6X40 - chains B and C of the 9 polymer chains in the assembly; structure by electron microscopy, 2.86 A resolution.

# Chain B
Name: Gamma-aminobutyric acid receptor subunit alpha-1
Source organism: Homo sapiens
Reference sequence: P14867 (GBRA1_HUMAN); the construct has insertions or renumbered stretches relative to UniProt, so the offset changes along the chain: 1-312 = UniProt 28-339; 320-358 = UniProt 418-456
Sequence (358 residues; numbered 1 to 358; the number before each row is that of its first residue):
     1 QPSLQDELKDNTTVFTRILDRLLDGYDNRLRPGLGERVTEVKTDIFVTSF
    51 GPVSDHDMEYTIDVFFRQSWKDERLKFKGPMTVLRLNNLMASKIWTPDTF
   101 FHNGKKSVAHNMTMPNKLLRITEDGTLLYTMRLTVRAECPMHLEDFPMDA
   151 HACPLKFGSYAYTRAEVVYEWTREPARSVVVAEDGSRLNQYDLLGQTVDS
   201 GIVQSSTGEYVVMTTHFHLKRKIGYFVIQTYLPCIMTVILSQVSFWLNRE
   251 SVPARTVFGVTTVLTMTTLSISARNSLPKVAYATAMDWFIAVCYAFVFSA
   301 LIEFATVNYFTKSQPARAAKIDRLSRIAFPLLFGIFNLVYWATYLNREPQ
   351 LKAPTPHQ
Not modelled in the structure: 1-9, 348-358
Differences from the reference sequence: linker (313-319)
Cystine bridges: Cys139-Cys153
Covalently attached groups: glycan linked to Asn111
Ligand contacts:
  - gamma-amino-butanoic acid (ABU): Phe65, Arg67, Leu118, Thr130
  - picrotoxin (RI5; (1aR,2aR,3S,6R,6aS,8aS,8bR,9R)-2a-hydroxy-8b-methyl-9-(prop-1-en-2-yl)hexahydro-3,6-methano-1,5,7-trioxacyclopenta[ij]c yclopropa[a]azulene-4,8(3H)-dione): Val257, Val260, Thr261

# Chain C
Name: Gamma-aminobutyric acid receptor subunit beta-2
Source organism: Homo sapiens
Reference sequence: P47870 (GBRB2_HUMAN), isoform P47870-1; the construct has insertions or renumbered stretches relative to UniProt, so the offset changes along the chain: 1-307 = UniProt 25-331; 316-341 = UniProt 487-512
Sequence (364 residues; row label = number of the first residue in the row):
     1 QSVNDPSNMSLVKETVDRLLKGYDIRLRPDFGGPPVAVGMNIDIASIDMV
    51 SEVNMDYTLTMYFQQAWRDKRLSYNVIPLNLTLDNRVADQLWVPDTYFLN
   101 DKKSFVHGVTVKNRMIRLHPDGTVLYGLRITTTAACMMDLRRYPLDEQNC
   151 TLEIESYGYTTDDIEFYWRGDDNAVTGVTKIELPQFSIVDYKLITKKVVF
   201 STGSYPRLSLSFKLKRNIGYFILQTYMPSILITILSWVSFWINYDASAAR
   251 VALGITTVLTMTTINTHLRETLPKIPYVKAIDMYLMGCFVFVFMALLEYA
   301 LVNYIFFSQPARAAAIDRWSRIFFPVVFSFFNIVYWLYYVNVDGSGATNF
   351 SLLKQAGDVEENPG
Not modelled in the structure: 1-6, 341-364
Differences from the reference sequence: linker (308-315)
Cystine bridges: Cys136-Cys150
Covalently attached groups: N-acetylglucosamine (NAG) linked to Asn80, Asn149
Ligand contacts:
  - gamma-amino-butanoic acid (ABU): Tyr97, Glu155, Ser156, Tyr157, Phe200, Thr202, Tyr205
  - picrotoxin (RI5; (1aR,2aR,3S,6R,6aS,8aS,8bR,9R)-2a-hydroxy-8b-methyl-9-(prop-1-en-2-yl)hexahydro-3,6-methano-1,5,7-trioxacyclopenta[ij]c yclopropa[a]azulene-4,8(3H)-dione): Ala252, Ile255, Thr256

# Interface between chain B and chain C
Residue-residue contacts - 103 pairs, chain B then chain C:
  Gly25(B) with Lys13(C), hydrogen bond (backbone-side chain)
  Asp27(B) with Lys13(C)
  Asn28(B) with Asp84(C); Arg86(C)
  Arg29(B) with Val16(C); Asp17(C), salt bridge; Leu20(C); Leu83(C); Asp84(C), hydrogen bond (backbone-backbone); Val87(C); Gln90(C)
  Leu30(B) with Met9(C); Lys13(C)
  Arg31(B) with Met9(C)
  Pro32(B) with Met9(C), hydrophobic
  Gly33(B) with Met9(C)
  Leu34(B) with Val12(C), hydrophobic; Leu81(C), hydrophobic
  Gly35(B) with Asn8(C), hydrogen bond (backbone-side chain)
  Glu36(B) with Ser7(C); Asn8(C)
  Asp57(B) with Met49(C)
  Arg74(B) with Met9(C)
  Ser92(B) with Arg86(C), hydrogen bond (backbone-side chain)
  Ile94(B) with Arg86(C)
  Asp98(B) with Val111(C)
  Thr99(B) with Val109(C); Thr110(C), hydrogen bond (backbone-backbone)
  Phe100(B) with Tyr62(C); Val109(C); Asn113(C); Arg129(C)
  Phe101(B) with Val109(C), hydrophobic; Arg129(C), hydrogen bond (backbone-side chain)
  His102(B) with Tyr62(C); Arg129(C)
  Gly104(B) with His107(C); Arg129(C), hydrogen bond (backbone-side chain)
  Lys105(B) with Asp48(C); Phe105(C); His107(C)
  Lys106(B) with Phe105(C)
  Ser107(B) with Val109(C)
  Val108(B) with Val109(C)
  Ala109(B) with Val109(C)
  Met131(B) with Thr110(C)
  Leu133(B) with Val109(C), hydrophobic
  Glu138(B) with Ser46(C); Asp48(C)
  Tyr160(B) with Tyr62(C), hydrophobic; Arg114(C); Met115(C), hydrophobic; Gly127(C); Leu128(C), hydrogen bond (side chain-backbone); Arg129(C), hydrogen bond (side chain-backbone)
  Ala161(B) with Thr82(C); Met115(C), hydrophobic; Arg117(C), hydrogen bond (backbone-side chain)
  Tyr162(B) with Thr82(C), hydrogen bond (side chain-backbone); Leu83(C); Asp84(C)
  Glu166(B) with Thr82(C), hydrogen bond
  Ser206(B) with Asp43(C), hydrogen bond; Gln64(C)
  Thr207(B) with Gln64(C); Met115(C); Arg117(C), hydrogen bond (backbone-side chain); Leu125(C)
  Tyr210(B) with Arg117(C), hydrogen bond
  Pro253(B) with Ala249(C), hydrophobic
  Thr256(B) with Ala249(C)
  Val257(B) with Ala252(C), hydrophobic
  Val260(B) with Leu235(C), hydrophobic; Leu253(C), hydrophobic; Thr256(C)
  Val263(B) with Leu235(C), hydrophobic
  Leu264(B) with Thr256(C); Thr260(C)
  Thr267(B) with Thr260(C); Ile264(C)
  Ile271(B) with Thr263(C); His267(C)
  Arg274(B) with Leu223(C); Gln224(C)
  Lys279(B) with Pro184(C); Tyr220(C)
  Val280(B) with Pro184(C); Tyr220(C)
  Ala281(B) with Pro184(C); Asn217(C); Gly219(C); Tyr220(C)
  Asp287(B) with Leu223(C)
  Tyr294(B) with Leu231(C), hydrophobic; Ile232(C)
  Phe298(B) with Ile234(C), hydrophobic
  Leu301(B) with Leu235(C), hydrophobic; Val238(C), hydrophobic
  Ala305(B) with Val238(C), hydrophobic
  Asn308(B) with Ile242(C)
  Tyr309(B) with Trp241(C), hydrophobic; Arg321(C)
  Lys312(B) with Asn243(C)
Interface residues without a listed pair, chain B (67 interface residues in all): Tyr26, Phe66, Glu73, Pro97, Asn103, Thr163, Ser205, Val252, Tyr282, Ala283, Phe304
Interface residues without a listed pair, chain C (64 interface residues in all): Leu79, Thr131, Thr176, Gln185, Asp245, Ala246, Ala248

# In short
The interface between chain B and chain C involves 67 residues on one side and 64 on the other, with 15
hydrogen bonds and 1 salt bridge. Polar pairs include Arg29(B)-Asp17(C), Gly25(B)-Lys13(C) and
Gly35(B)-Asn8(C). Picrotoxin is bound between chain B and chain C.
Here chain B is Gamma-aminobutyric acid receptor subunit alpha-1 and chain C is Gamma-aminobutyric acid
receptor subunit beta-2, both from Homo sapiens. Entry 6X40 (Human GABAA receptor alpha1-beta2-gamma2 subtype
in complex with GABA plus picrotoxin) was determined by electron microscopy together with 6X3S, 6X3T, 6X3U,
6X3V, 6X3W, 6X3X and 6X3Z from the same study.
